PDB entry 7JWJ | X-ray diffraction, 3.25 A resolution | chains A and B of the 5 polymer chains in the assembly

[Chain A]
Molecule: H-2 class I histocompatibility antigen, D-B alpha chain
Source organism: Mus musculus
UniProt: P01899 (HA11_MOUSE); residues -23 to 338 here correspond to UniProt positions 1-362 (UniProt number = residue number + 24)
Sequence (362 residues; row label = number of the first residue in the row; numbers below 1 keep their minus sign (Met-23 is residue -23)):
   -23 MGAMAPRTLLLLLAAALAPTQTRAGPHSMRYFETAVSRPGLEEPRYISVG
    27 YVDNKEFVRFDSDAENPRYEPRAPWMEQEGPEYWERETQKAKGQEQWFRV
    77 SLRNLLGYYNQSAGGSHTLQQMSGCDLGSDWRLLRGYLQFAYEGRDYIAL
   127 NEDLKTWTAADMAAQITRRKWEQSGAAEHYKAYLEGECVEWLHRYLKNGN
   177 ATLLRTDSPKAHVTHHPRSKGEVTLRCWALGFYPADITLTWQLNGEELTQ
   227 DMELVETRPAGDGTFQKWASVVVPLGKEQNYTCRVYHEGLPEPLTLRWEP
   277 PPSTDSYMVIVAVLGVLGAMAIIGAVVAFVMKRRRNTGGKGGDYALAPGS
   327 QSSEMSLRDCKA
Unresolved in the structure: -23 to 1, 223-226, 252-254, 275-338
Cystine bridges: Cys203-Cys259

[Chain B]
Molecule: Beta-2-microglobulin
Source organism: Mus musculus
UniProt: P01887 (B2MG_MOUSE); residues -19 to 99 here correspond to UniProt positions 1-119 (UniProt number = residue number + 20)
Sequence (119 residues; numbered -19 to 99; the number before each row is that of its first residue; numbers below 1 keep their minus sign (Met-19 is residue -19)):
   -19 MARSVTLVFLVLVSLTGLYAIQKTPQIQVYSRHPPENGKPNILNCYVTQF
    31 HPPHIEIQMLKNGKKIPKVEMSDMSFSKDWSFYILAHTEFTPTETDTYAC
    81 RVKHASMAEPKTVYWDRDM
Unresolved in the structure: -19 to 2
Cystine bridges: Cys25-Cys80

[Chain A / chain B interface]
Residue-residue contacts - 46 pairs, chain A then chain B:
  Phe8(A) with Phe56(B); Ser57(B)
  Glu9(A) with Phe56(B)
  Thr10(A) with Phe56(B); Phe62(B)
  Val12(A) with Pro33(B), hydrophobic
  Ile23(A) with Met54(B), hydrophobic
  Arg35(A) with Asp53(B), salt bridge; Met54(B), hydrogen bond (side chain-backbone); Ser55(B), hydrogen bond
  Arg48(A) with Asp53(B), salt bridge
  Thr94(A) with His31(B); Pro33(B)
  Gln96(A) with Phe56(B); Trp60(B), hydrogen bond (side chain-backbone); Phe62(B)
  Gln97(A) with Trp60(B)
  Met98(A) with Lys58(B); Trp60(B), hydrophobic
  Gln115(A) with Trp60(B)
  Ala117(A) with Trp60(B), hydrophobic
  Glu119(A) with His31(B)
  Gly120(A) with His31(B), hydrogen bond (backbone-side chain); Trp60(B)
  Asp122(A) with Trp60(B)
  His192(A) with Asp98(B), salt bridge
  Arg202(A) with Asp98(B); Met99(B)
  Trp204(A) with Asp98(B); Met99(B)
  Thr233(A) with Tyr26(B)
  Arg234(A) with Gln8(B); Tyr10(B); Tyr26(B); Met99(B), hydrogen bond (side chain-backbone)
  Pro235(A) with Tyr10(B), hydrogen bond (backbone-side chain); Asn24(B); Tyr26(B); Leu65(B), hydrophobic
  Ala236(A) with Arg12(B), hydrogen bond (backbone-side chain); Asn24(B), hydrogen bond (backbone-side chain)
  Gly237(A) with Arg12(B)
  Asp238(A) with Arg12(B)
  Gln242(A) with Tyr10(B); Arg12(B), hydrogen bond (side chain-backbone)
  Trp244(A) with Met99(B), hydrogen bond (side chain-backbone)
Other interface residues (no listed pair), chain A (31 interface residues in all): Tyr27, Phe116, Leu206, Val231
Other interface residues (no listed pair), chain B (20 interface residues in all): Ser11, Pro14

[Overview]
31 residues of chain A and 20 residues of chain B are in contact, with 10 hydrogen bonds and 3 salt bridges.
Among the polar pairs are Arg35(A)-Asp53(B), Arg48(A)-Asp53(B) and His192(A)-Asp98(B).
Here chain A is H-2 class I histocompatibility antigen, D-B alpha chain and chain B is Beta-2-microglobulin,
both from Mus musculus. Entry 7JWJ (Crystal Structure of B17-C1 TCR-H2Db) was determined by X-ray diffraction,
deposited together with 7JWI.
